PDB entry 2PM9 | X-ray diffraction, 3.30 A resolution | chains A and B

# Chain A
Name: Protein transport protein SEC31
Source organism: Saccharomyces cerevisiae
Reference sequence: P38968 (WEB1_YEAST); residues 1-411 here = UniProt positions 1-411
Chain sequence (416 residues; row label = number of the first residue in the row; numbers below 1 keep their minus sign (Gly-4 is residue -4)):
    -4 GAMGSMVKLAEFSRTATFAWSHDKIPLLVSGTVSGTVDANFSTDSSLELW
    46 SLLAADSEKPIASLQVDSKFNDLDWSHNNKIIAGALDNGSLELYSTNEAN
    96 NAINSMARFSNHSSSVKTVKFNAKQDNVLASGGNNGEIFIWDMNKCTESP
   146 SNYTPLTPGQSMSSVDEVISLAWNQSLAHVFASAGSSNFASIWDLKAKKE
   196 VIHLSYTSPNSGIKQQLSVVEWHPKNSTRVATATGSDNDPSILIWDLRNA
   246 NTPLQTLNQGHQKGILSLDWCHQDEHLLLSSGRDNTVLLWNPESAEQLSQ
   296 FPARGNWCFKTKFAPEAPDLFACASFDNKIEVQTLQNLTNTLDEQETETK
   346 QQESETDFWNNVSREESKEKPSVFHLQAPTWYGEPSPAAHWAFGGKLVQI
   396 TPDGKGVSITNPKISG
Not modelled in the structure: -4 to 4, 340-361, 411
Differences from the reference sequence: cloning artifact (-4 to 0)
Curated features (UniProtKB/Swiss-Prot):
  - modified residue: Ser349 (Phosphoserine)

# Chain B
Name: Protein transport protein SEC13
Source organism: Saccharomyces cerevisiae
Reference sequence: Q04491 (SEC13_YEAST); residues 1-297 here = UniProt positions 1-297
Chain sequence (297 residues; row label = number of the first residue in the row):
     1 MVVIANAHNEMIHDAVMDYYGKRMATCSSDKTIKIFEVEGETHKLIDTLT
    51 GHEGPVWRVDWAHPKFGTILASCSYDGKVMIWKEENGRWSQIAVHAVHSA
   101 SVNSVQWAPHEYGPMLLVASSDGKVSVVEFKENGTTSPIIIDAHAIGVNS
   151 ASWAPATIEEDGEHNGTKESRKFVTGGADNLVKIWKYNSDAQTYVLESTL
   201 EGHSDWVRDVAWSPTVLLRSYMASVSQDRTCIIWTQDNEQGPWKKTLLKE
   251 EKFPDVLWRASWSLSGNVLALSGGDNKVTLWKENLEGKWEPAGEVHQ
Not modelled in the structure: 1, 158-168, 293-297
Differences from the reference sequence: engineered mutation Met11 (Leu in Q04491), Met17 (Leu in Q04491), Met24 (Leu in Q04491), Met80 (Leu in Q04491), Met115 (Leu in Q04491), Met222 (Leu in Q04491)
Curated features (UniProtKB/Swiss-Prot):
  - mutagenesis: Gly176 (G176R: Leads to mislocalization of NPCs and overproliferation of the nuclear and ER membranes at 34 degrees Celsius), Ser224 (S224K: Growth inhibited above 30 degrees Celsius), Trp262 (W262R: Growth inhibited above 30 degrees Celsius), Gly266 (G266D: Growth inhibited above 34 degrees Celsius)

# Interface between chain A and chain B
Contacting residue pairs (87; chain A residue first):
  Lys19(A) with Ile146(B); Asp205(B), salt bridge; Trp206(B)
  Leu48(A) with Ala145(B), hydrophobic
  Glu311(A) with Trp206(B)
  Ala312(A) with Ile146(B), hydrophobic
  Gln331(A) with Tyr75(B), hydrogen bond; Ala100(B); Ser101(B)
  Asn332(A) with Ser99(B)
  Leu333(A) with Tyr75(B); Asp76(B); Gly77(B); Ser99(B); Ala100(B)
  Asn335(A) with Ala96(B); Val97(B); Ser99(B)
  Thr336(A) with Ala96(B), hydrogen bond (side chain-backbone)
  Leu337(A) with Val97(B); Ile140(B), hydrophobic
  His370(A) with Tyr75(B)
  Leu371(A) with Tyr75(B)
  Ala373(A) with Trp57(B), hydrophobic; Tyr75(B), hydrophobic
  Pro374(A) with Tyr75(B)
  Trp376(A) with Arg208(B)
  Tyr377(A) with Trp57(B), hydrophobic; Tyr75(B), hydrophobic; Ser101(B); Asn103(B); Ser121(B), hydrogen bond
  Gly378(A) with Trp258(B)
  Glu379(A) with His13(B); Trp258(B); Arg259(B), salt bridge
  Pro380(A) with Asn276(B)
  Ser381(A) with Trp258(B); Gly273(B)
  Pro382(A) with Asn276(B); Lys277(B); Val278(B), hydrophobic
  Ala383(A) with Arg259(B); Ser272(B)
  Ala384(A) with Ser261(B); Ser272(B), hydrogen bond (backbone-side chain); Val278(B), hydrophobic
  His385(A) with Asp14(B); Val16(B); Arg259(B); Ser261(B)
  Trp386(A) with Ser261(B), hydrogen bond (side chain-backbone); Trp262(B); Ser263(B); Val268(B), hydrogen bond (side chain-backbone); Ala270(B); Leu280(B), hydrophobic
  Phe388(A) with Tyr19(B); Tyr20(B); Gly21(B)
  Lys391(A) with Gly21(B), hydrogen bond (side chain-backbone)
  Leu392(A) with Leu280(B), hydrophobic
  Val393(A) with Ala15(B)
  Gln394(A) with Ala15(B); Val278(B)
  Ile395(A) with Ile12(B); Asp14(B)
  Pro397(A) with Asn276(B)
  Asp398(A) with Asn6(B)
  Gly399(A) with Met11(B); Ile12(B), hydrogen bond (backbone-backbone)
  Lys400(A) with Asn6(B); Ala7(B), hydrogen bond (backbone-backbone); His8(B); Asn9(B); Ile12(B)
  Gly401(A) with Ile4(B); Asn6(B)
  Val402(A) with Val3(B); Ile4(B); Met24(B), hydrophobic; Thr26(B)
  Ile404(A) with Val2(B); Met17(B), hydrophobic
  Lys408(A) with Ala292(B)
  Ile409(A) with Lys282(B)
  Ser410(A) with Lys282(B), hydrogen bond
Also at the interface, not in a pair above, chain A (47 interface residues in all): Pro313, Asp314, Leu315, Gln372, Thr396, Pro407
Also at the interface, not in a pair above, chain B (60 interface residues in all): Ala5, Glu10, Gly54, His98, Asn180, Ser204, Leu264, Leu269, Gly274
The authors on this interface:
  - interface residues, chain A: Pro380(A)

# Summary
47 residues of chain A face 60 of chain B across their interface, with 10 hydrogen bonds and 2 salt bridges.
Polar pairs include Lys19(A)-Asp205(B), Glu379(A)-Arg259(B) and Gln331(A)-Tyr75(B). Curated annotation
(UniProt) lists 4 mutagenesis sites on chain B. From the paper: the interface residue Pro380(A).
Chain A is Protein transport protein SEC31 and chain B is Protein transport protein SEC13, both from
Saccharomyces cerevisiae; the structure, Crystal structure of yeast Sec13/31 vertex element of the COPII
vesicular coat, was determined by X-ray diffraction, deposited together with 2PM6 and 2PM7.
